Entry 2ACK (X-ray diffraction, 2.40 A resolution); this record covers chain A.

== Chain A ==
Molecule: Acetylcholinesterase
From: Torpedo californica
Notes: EC 3.1.1.7
Reference sequence: P04058 (ACES_TORCA); residues 1-537 here correspond to UniProt positions 22-558 (UniProt number = residue number + 21)
Chain sequence (537 residues; row label = number of the first residue in the row):
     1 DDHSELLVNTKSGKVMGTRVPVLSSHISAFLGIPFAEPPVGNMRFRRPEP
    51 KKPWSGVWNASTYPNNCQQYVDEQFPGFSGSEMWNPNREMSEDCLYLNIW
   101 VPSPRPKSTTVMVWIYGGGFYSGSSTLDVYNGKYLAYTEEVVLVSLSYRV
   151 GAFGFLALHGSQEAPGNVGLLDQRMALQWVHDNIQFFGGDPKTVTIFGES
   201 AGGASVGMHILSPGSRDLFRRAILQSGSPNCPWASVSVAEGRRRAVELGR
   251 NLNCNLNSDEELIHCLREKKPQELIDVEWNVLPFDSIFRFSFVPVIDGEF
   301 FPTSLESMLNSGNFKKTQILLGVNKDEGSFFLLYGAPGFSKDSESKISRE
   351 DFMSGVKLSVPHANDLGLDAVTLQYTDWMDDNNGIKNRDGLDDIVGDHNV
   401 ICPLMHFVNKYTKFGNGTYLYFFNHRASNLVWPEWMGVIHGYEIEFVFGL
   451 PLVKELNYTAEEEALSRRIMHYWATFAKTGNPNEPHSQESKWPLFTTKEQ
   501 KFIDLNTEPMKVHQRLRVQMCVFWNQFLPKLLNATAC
Unresolved in the structure: 1-3, 485-489, 536-537
Disulfide bonds: Cys67-Cys94, Cys254-Cys265, Cys402-Cys521
Residues lining bound ligands: edrophonium ion (EDR): Trp84, Gly118, Gly119, Tyr121, Glu199, Ser200, Phe288, Phe290, Phe330, Phe331, His440, Gly441
Swiss-Prot annotation at these positions:
  - active site: Ser200 (Acyl-ester intermediate), Glu327 (Charge relay system), His440 (Charge relay system)
  - glycosylation (N-linked (GlcNAc...) asparagine): Asn59, Asn416, Asn457, Asn533
From the paper describing this entry:
  - conformationally variable residues (side-chain flip): Ser200
  - catalytic residues: Ser200, Glu327, His440 (citing earlier work)

== In short ==
Bound to chain A: edrophonium ion. From UniProt: 3 active-site residues. From the paper: catalytic residues
Ser200, Glu327 and His440; conformational variability at Ser200.
Chain A is Acetylcholinesterase (Torpedo californica); the structure, Acetylcholinesterase complexed with
edrophonium, monochromatic data, was determined by X-ray diffraction together with 1AX9 from the same study.
